PDB entry 6PEM | electron microscopy, 3.50 A resolution | chains K and L of the 74 polymer chains in the assembly

# Chain K (and L)
Molecule: Protein InvG
From: Salmonella typhimurium (strain LT2 / SGSC1412 / ATCC 700720)
Notes: chain L of this document is another copy of the same molecule, construct and numbering; everything in this record applies to it too
Reference sequence: P35672 (INVG_SALTY); numbering as in UniProt (aligned over 1-562)
Amino-acid sequence (562 residues; row label = number of the first residue in the row):
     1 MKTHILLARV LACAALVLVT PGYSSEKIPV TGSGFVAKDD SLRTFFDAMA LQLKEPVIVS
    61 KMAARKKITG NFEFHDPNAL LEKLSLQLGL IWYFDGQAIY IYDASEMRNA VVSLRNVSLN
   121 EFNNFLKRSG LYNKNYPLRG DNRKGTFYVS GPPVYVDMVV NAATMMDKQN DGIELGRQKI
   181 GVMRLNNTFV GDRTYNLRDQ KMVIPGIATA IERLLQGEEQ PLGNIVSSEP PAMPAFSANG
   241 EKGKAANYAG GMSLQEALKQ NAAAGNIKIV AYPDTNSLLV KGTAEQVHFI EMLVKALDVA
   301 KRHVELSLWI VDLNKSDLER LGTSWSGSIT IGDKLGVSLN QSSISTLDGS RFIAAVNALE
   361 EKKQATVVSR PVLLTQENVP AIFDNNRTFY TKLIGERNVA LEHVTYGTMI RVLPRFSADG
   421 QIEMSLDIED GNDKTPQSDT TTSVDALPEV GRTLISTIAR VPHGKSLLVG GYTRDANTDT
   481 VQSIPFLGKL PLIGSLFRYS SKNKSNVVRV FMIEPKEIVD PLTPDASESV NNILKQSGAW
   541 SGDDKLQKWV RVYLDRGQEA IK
Not modelled in the structure: 1-26, 171-562 (chain L: 1-31, 171-562)

# Chain K / chain L interface
Residue-residue contacts (34; chain K residue first):
  Asp-47(K) / Leu-86(L)
  Asp-47(K) / Leu-88(L)
  Ala-50(K) / Leu-86(L)
  Leu-51(K) / Leu-86(L)  hydrophobic
  Leu-51(K) / Gln-87(L)
  Ile-58(K) / Ala-104(L)
  Ile-58(K) / Met-107(L)  hydrophobic
  Asp-95(K) / Tyr-148(L)
  Asp-95(K) / Ser-150(L)  hydrogen bond
  Gly-96(K) / Arg-139(L)
  Gln-97(K) / Tyr-136(L)
  Gln-97(K) / Pro-137(L)
  Gln-97(K) / Arg-139(L)
  Gln-97(K) / Ser-150(L)  hydrogen bond
  Ala-98(K) / Met-107(L)  hydrophobic
  Tyr-100(K) / Met-107(L)
  Phe-125(K) / Gly-140(L)
  Phe-125(K) / Asp-141(L)
  Phe-125(K) / Thr-146(L)
  Arg-128(K) / Asp-141(L)  salt bridge
  Ser-129(K) / Arg-139(L)
  Ser-129(K) / Gly-140(L)
  Val-154(K) / Asn-109(L)
  Val-154(K) / Tyr-148(L)
  Met-158(K) / Tyr-148(L)  hydrophobic
  Asn-161(K) / Val-111(L)
  Met-165(K) / Val-111(L)
  Met-165(K) / Val-112(L)
  Met-165(K) / Ser-113(L)
  Met-165(K) / Thr-146(L)
  Met-166(K) / Thr-146(L)
  Gln-169(K) / Ser-113(L)
  Gln-169(K) / Leu-114(L)  hydrogen bond (side chain-backbone)
  Gln-169(K) / Arg-115(L)  hydrogen bond
Also at the interface, not in a pair above, chain K (24 interface residues in all): Lys-54, Pro-56, Val-57, Leu-131, Ala-162, Lys-168
Also at the interface, not in a pair above, chain L (22 interface residues in all): Ile-91, Ser-105, Asn-135

# In short
Chain K and chain L form an interface of 24 and 22 residues respectively; the contacts include 4 hydrogen
bonds and 1 salt bridge. Among the polar pairs are Arg-128(K)/Asp-141(L), Asp-95(K)/Ser-150(L) and
Gln-97(K)/Ser-150(L).
Chain K and chain L are both Protein InvG (Salmonella typhimurium (strain LT2 / SGSC1412 / ATCC 700720)); the
structure, Focussed refinement of InvGN0N1:SpaPQR:PrgHK from Salmonella SPI-1 injectisome NC-base, was
determined by electron microscopy (same publication as 6PEE, 6PEP, 6Q14, 6Q15 and 6Q16).
